4MR6 - chain A; structure by X-ray diffraction, 1.67 A resolution.

Chain A:
Molecule: Bromodomain-containing protein 2
From: Homo sapiens
UniProt: P25440 (BRD2_HUMAN); residue numbers follow UniProt; this construct covers 344-455
Amino-acid sequence (114 residues; each row starts with the number of its first residue):
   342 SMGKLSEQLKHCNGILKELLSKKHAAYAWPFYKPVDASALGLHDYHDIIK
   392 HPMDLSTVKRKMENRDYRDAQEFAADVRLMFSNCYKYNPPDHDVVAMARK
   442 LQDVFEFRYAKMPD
Disordered / not traced: 342-345
Differences from the reference sequence: expression tag (342-343)
UniProt features mapped onto this chain:
  - mutagenesis: V376 (V376A: Abolished binding to histone H4 acetylated at 'Lys-12' (H4K12ac)), L381 (L381A: Reduced binding to histone H4 acetylated at 'Lys-12' (H4K12ac)), L383 (L383A: Reduced binding to histone H4 acetylated at 'Lys-12' (H4K12ac)), N429 (N429A: Abolished binding to histone H4 acetylated at 'Lys-12' (H4K12ac))
Residues lining bound ligands: 1K0 (2-[4-(2-hydroxyethoxy)-3,5-dimethylphenyl]-5,7-dimethoxyquinazolin-4(3H)-one): W370, P371, F372, V376, L381, L383, Y386, Y428, N429, P430, H433, V435
From the paper describing this entry:
  - binding site for 1K0: H433
  - conformationally variable residues (side-chain flip): H433

Summary:
Ligands of chain A: compound 1K0. From UniProt: 4 mutagenesis sites. The paper reports a binding site for 1K0
at H433; conformational variability at H433.
Chain A is Bromodomain-containing protein 2 (Homo sapiens); the structure, Crystal Structure of the second
bromodomain of human BRD2 in complex with a quinazolinone ligand (RVX-208), was determined by X-ray
diffraction (same publication as 4MR3, 4MR4 and 4MR5).
